1RD8 - chains B and D of the 6 polymer chains in the assembly; structure by X-ray diffraction, 3.00 A resolution.

== Chain B (and D) ==
Molecule: hemagglutinin
Source organism: Influenza A virus
Notes: fragment: Membrane fusion domain, HA2 (residues 1-175); chain D of this document is another copy of the same molecule, construct and numbering; everything in this record applies to it too
Amino-acid sequence (182 residues; each row starts with the number of its first residue):
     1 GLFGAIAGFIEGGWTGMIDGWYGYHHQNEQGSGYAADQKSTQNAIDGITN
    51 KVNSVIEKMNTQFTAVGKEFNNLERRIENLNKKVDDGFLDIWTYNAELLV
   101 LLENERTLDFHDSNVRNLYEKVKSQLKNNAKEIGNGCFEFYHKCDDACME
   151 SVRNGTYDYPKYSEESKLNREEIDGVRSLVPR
Disordered / not traced: 176-182
Sequence notes: cloning artifact (177-182)
Disulfide bonds: Cys144-Cys148
Covalent attachments: N-acetylglucosamine (NAG) linked to Asn154

== How chain B and chain D interact ==
Residue-residue contacts (52; chain B residue first):
  Ser54(B) - Leu101(D)
  Val55(B) - Tyr94(D)  hydrogen bond (backbone-side chain)
  Lys58(B) - Tyr94(D)
  Lys58(B) - Glu97(D)
  Lys58(B) - Leu101(D)
  Met59(B) - Tyr94(D)
  Thr61(B) - Asp90(D)
  Gln62(B) - Asp90(D)
  Phe63(B) - Asp86(D)
  Phe63(B) - Leu89(D)  hydrophobic
  Phe63(B) - Asp90(D)
  Lys68(B) - Asn79(D)
  Glu69(B) - Arg76(D)  hydrogen bond (backbone-side chain)
  Phe70(B) - Arg76(D)
  Glu74(B) - Arg76(D)  salt bridge
  Ile77(B) - Ile77(D)  hydrophobic
  Asn81(B) - Leu80(D)
  Asn81(B) - Lys83(D)  hydrogen bond
  Val84(B) - Val84(D)  hydrophobic
  Asp85(B) - Lys83(D)  salt bridge
  Phe88(B) - Lys83(D)
  Phe88(B) - Gly87(D)
  Phe88(B) - Phe88(D)  hydrophobic
  Phe88(B) - Ile91(D)  hydrophobic
  Ile91(B) - Ile91(D)  hydrophobic
  Trp92(B) - Asp90(D)
  Trp92(B) - Ile91(D)  hydrophobic
  Trp92(B) - Tyr94(D)  hydrophobic
  Asn95(B) - Asn95(D)
  Leu99(B) - Tyr94(D)
  Leu99(B) - Leu98(D)  hydrophobic
  Glu103(B) - Leu102(D)
  Glu103(B) - Glu105(D)
  Arg106(B) - Leu102(D)
  Arg106(B) - Arg106(D)
  Asn117(B) - Leu2(D)
  Glu120(B) - Leu2(D)
  Glu120(B) - Arg116(D)  salt bridge
  Lys121(B) - Leu2(D)
  Lys123(B) - Lys123(D)
  Ser124(B) - Gly1(D)  hydrogen bond (side chain-backbone)
  Ser124(B) - Gly134(D)
  Ser124(B) - Asn135(D)
  Lys127(B) - Ile133(D)  hydrogen bond (side chain-backbone)
  Asn128(B) - Lys131(D)  hydrogen bond
  Asn128(B) - Asp174(D)
  Tyr159(B) - Lys131(D)  hydrogen bond
  Lys167(B) - Ile173(D)  hydrogen bond (side chain-backbone)
  Lys167(B) - Gly175(D)
  Arg170(B) - Asp174(D)
  Arg170(B) - Gly175(D)
  Glu171(B) - Gly175(D)
Also at the interface, not in a pair above, chain B (36 interface residues in all): Val66, Gly67, Leu80
Also at the interface, not in a pair above, chain D (33 interface residues in all): Thr93, Glu132

== In short ==
36 residues of chain B face 33 of chain D across their interface, with 8 hydrogen bonds and 3 salt bridges.
Polar pairs include Glu74(B)-Arg76(D), Asp85(B)-Lys83(D) and Glu120(B)-Arg116(D). Covalently linked
N-acetylglucosamine: at Asn154(B).
Both chains are hemagglutinin (Influenza A virus). Entry 1RD8 (Crystal Structure of the 1918 Human H1
Hemagglutinin Precursor (HA0)) was determined by X-ray diffraction.
